Entry 7TKC (electron microscopy, 5.80 A resolution (low resolution: residue-level contacts below are approximate; hydrogen-bond / salt-bridge calls are withheld)); this record covers chains 8 and 9 of the 27 polymer chains in the assembly.

Chain 8 (and 9):
Protein: ATP synthase subunit 9, mitochondrial
Organism: Saccharomyces cerevisiae
Notes: chain 9 of this document is another copy of the same molecule, construct and numbering; everything in this record applies to it too
Reference sequence: P61829 (ATP9_YEAST); residues 1-76 here = UniProt positions 1-76
Sequence (76 residues; each row starts with the number of its first residue):
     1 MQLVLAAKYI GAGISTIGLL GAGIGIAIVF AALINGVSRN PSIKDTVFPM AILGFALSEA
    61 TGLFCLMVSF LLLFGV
Disordered / not traced: 76 (chain 9: 1, 76)
Curated features (UniProtKB/Swiss-Prot):
  - site: E59 (Reversibly protonated during proton transport)
  - modified residue: M1 (N-formylmethionine)

Interface between chain 8 and chain 9:
Residue-residue contacts - 6 pairs, chain 8 then chain 9:
  G11(8) with G13(9)
  G18(8) with T16(9); L20(9)
  G21(8) with L20(9); G23(9); I24(9)
Other interface residues (no listed pair), chain 8 (7 interface residues in all): I14, S15, G25, S58
Other interface residues (no listed pair), chain 9 (9 interface residues in all): Y9, I17, L19, A27

In short:
The interface between chain 8 and chain 9 involves 7 residues on one side and 9 on the other.
Chain 8 and chain 9 are both ATP synthase subunit 9, mitochondrial (Saccharomyces cerevisiae); the structure,
Yeast ATP synthase State 1catalytic(g) with 10 mM ATP backbone model, was determined by electron microscopy,
deposited together with 7TJS, 7TJT, 7TJU, 7TJV, 7TJW, 7TJX and 30 further entries.
